PDB entry 4YG7 | X-ray diffraction, 3.77 A resolution | chains B and T of the 8 polymer chains in the assembly

Chain B:
Name: Antitoxin HipB
Source organism: Escherichia coli (strain K12)
UniProt: P23873 (HIPB_ECOLI); residue numbers follow UniProt; this construct covers 4-74
Sequence (71 residues; each row starts with the number of its first residue):
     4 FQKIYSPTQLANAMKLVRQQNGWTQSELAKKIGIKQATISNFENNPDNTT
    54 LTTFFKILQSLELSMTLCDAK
Not modelled in the structure: 73-74
Swiss-Prot annotation at these positions:
  - DNA-binding region: Arg-21 to Asn-47 (H-T-H motif)

Chain T:
Molecule: 50-nt DNA strand
Sequence (50 nucleotides; each row starts with the number of its first residue):
   670 GCTTATCCCCTTAAGGGGATATATATATATATATCCCCTTAAGGGGATAG

How chain B and chain T interact:
Pairs across the interface (8; chain B residue first):
  Lys-38(B) with DG713(T), hydrogen bond to the base; DG714(T), hydrogen bond to the base; DG715(T), hydrogen bond to the base
  Thr-41(B) with DG712(T), hydrogen bond to the phosphate
  Asn-51(B) with DA711(T), sugar contact
  Thr-52(B) with DG712(T), hydrogen bond to the phosphate
  Thr-53(B) with DG712(T), hydrogen bond to the phosphate
  Thr-56(B) with DG712(T), hydrogen bond to the phosphate
Also at the interface, not in a pair above, chain B (7 interface residues in all): Ile-37
Also at the interface, not in a pair above, chain T (6 interface residues in all): DA710

Summary:
The interface between chain B and chain T involves 7 residues on one side and 6 on the other, with 7 hydrogen
bonds. Polar pairs include Lys-38(B)/DG713(T), Lys-38(B)/DG714(T) and Lys-38(B)/DG715(T). From UniProt: 2
mutagenesis sites on chain B.
Here chain B is Antitoxin HipB (Escherichia coli (strain K12)) and chain T is a 50-nt DNA strand. Entry 4YG7
(Structure of FL autorepression promoter complex) was determined by X-ray diffraction, deposited together with
5K98, 4YG1 and 4YG4.
